Entry 3W99 (X-ray diffraction, 3.00 A resolution); this record covers chains E and F of the 10 polymer chains in the assembly.

[Chain E]
Name: Histone H3.1
From: Homo sapiens
Reference sequence: P68431 (H31_HUMAN); residues 0-135 here correspond to UniProt positions 1-136 (UniProt number = residue number + 1)
Chain sequence (139 residues; numbered -3 to 135; the number before each row is that of its first residue; numbers below 1 keep their minus sign (Gly-3 is residue -3)):
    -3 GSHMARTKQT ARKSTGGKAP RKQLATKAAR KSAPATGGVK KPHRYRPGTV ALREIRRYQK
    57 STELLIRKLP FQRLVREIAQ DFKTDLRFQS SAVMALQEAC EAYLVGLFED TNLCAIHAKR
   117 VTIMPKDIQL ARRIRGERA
Not modelled in the structure: -3 to 36
Sequence notes: expression tag (-3 to -1)
UniProt features mapped onto this chain:
  - modified residue: Arg2 (Asymmetric dimethylarginine), Thr3 (Phosphothreonine), Lys4 (Allysine), Gln5 (5-glutamyl dopamine), Thr6 (Phosphothreonine), Arg8 (Citrulline), Lys9 (N6,N6,N6-trimethyllysine), Ser10 (ADP-ribosylserine), Thr11 (Phosphothreonine), Lys14 (N6-(2-hydroxyisobutyryl)lysine), Arg17 (Asymmetric dimethylarginine), Lys18 (N6-(2-hydroxyisobutyryl)lysine), Lys23 (N6-(2-hydroxyisobutyryl)lysine), Arg26 (Citrulline), Lys27 (N6,N6,N6-trimethyllysine), Ser28 (ADP-ribosylserine), Lys36 (N6,N6,N6-trimethyllysine), Lys37 (N6-methyllysine), Tyr41 (Phosphotyrosine), Lys56 (N6,N6,N6-trimethyllysine) and 8 more in UniProt
  - lipidation: Lys18 (N6-decanoyllysine)
Metal / ion sites: Mn2+ near Asp77 (its only coordinating residue here)

[Chain F]
Name: Histone H4
From: Homo sapiens
Reference sequence: P62805 (H4_HUMAN); residues 16-102 here correspond to UniProt positions 17-103 (UniProt number = residue number + 1)
Chain sequence (105 residues; numbered -2 to 102; the number before each row is that of its first residue; numbers below 1 keep their minus sign (Gly-2 is residue -2)):
    -2 GSHMVDLQAA ANSLVIHMKR HRKVLRDNIQ GITKPAIRRL ARRGGVKRIS GLIYEETRGV
    58 LKVFLENVIR DAVTYTEHAK RKTVTAMDVV YALKRQGRTL YGFGG
Not modelled in the structure: -2 to 18
Sequence notes: expression tag (-2 to 15)
UniProt features mapped onto this chain:
  - DNA-binding region: Lys16 to Lys20
  - modified residue: Lys16 (N6-(2-hydroxyisobutyryl)lysine), Lys20 (N6,N6,N6-trimethyllysine), Lys31 (N6-(2-hydroxyisobutyryl)lysine), Lys44 (N6-(2-hydroxyisobutyryl)lysine), Ser47 (Phosphoserine), Tyr51 (Phosphotyrosine), Lys59 (N6-(2-hydroxyisobutyryl)lysine), Lys77 (N6-(2-hydroxyisobutyryl)lysine), Lys79 (N6-(2-hydroxyisobutyryl)lysine), Thr80 (Phosphothreonine), Tyr88 (Phosphotyrosine), Lys91 (N6-(2-hydroxyisobutyryl)lysine)
  - cross-link (Glycyl lysine isopeptide (Lys-Gly)): Lys20 (interchain with G-Cter in SUMO2), Lys31 (interchain with G-Cter in SUMO2), Lys59 (interchain with G-Cter in SUMO2), Lys79 (interchain with G-Cter in SUMO2), Lys91 (interchain with G-Cter in SUMO2)

[Chain E / chain F interface]
Pairs across the interface (103; chain E residue first):
  Gly44(E) - Lys44(F)
  Ala47(E) - Arg39(F)
  Ala47(E) - Lys44(F)
  Leu48(E) - Lys44(F)
  Glu50(E) - Arg39(F)  salt bridge
  Ile51(E) - Arg39(F)
  Ile51(E) - Gly42(F)
  Ile51(E) - Val43(F)
  Ile51(E) - Lys44(F)
  Tyr54(E) - Arg36(F)
  Tyr54(E) - Arg40(F)  hydrogen bond (backbone-side chain)
  Gln55(E) - Arg40(F)  hydrogen bond (side chain-backbone)
  Ser57(E) - Arg40(F)  hydrogen bond (backbone-side chain)
  Thr58(E) - Arg40(F)
  Glu59(E) - Arg40(F)  hydrogen bond (backbone-side chain)
  Leu61(E) - Ala33(F)
  Leu61(E) - Arg36(F)  hydrogen bond (backbone-side chain)
  Leu61(E) - Leu37(F)
  Leu61(E) - Arg40(F)
  Ile62(E) - Ile29(F)  hydrophobic
  Ile62(E) - Leu37(F)  hydrophobic
  Arg63(E) - Gly28(F)  hydrogen bond (side chain-backbone)
  Arg63(E) - Thr30(F)
  Pro66(E) - Gly28(F)
  Phe67(E) - Leu62(F)  hydrophobic
  Arg69(E) - Leu22(F)
  Arg69(E) - Asn25(F)
  Leu70(E) - Asn25(F)
  Leu70(E) - Ile26(F)  hydrophobic
  Leu70(E) - Ile29(F)  hydrophobic
  Leu70(E) - Leu62(F)  hydrophobic
  Val71(E) - Ile66(F)  hydrophobic
  Arg72(E) - Leu22(F)
  Glu73(E) - Leu22(F)
  Glu73(E) - Arg23(F)  hydrogen bond (side chain-backbone)
  Glu73(E) - Asp24(F)  hydrogen bond (side chain-backbone)
  Glu73(E) - Asn25(F)  hydrogen bond (side chain-backbone)
  Ile74(E) - Glu63(F)
  Gln76(E) - Leu22(F)
  Phe78(E) - Glu63(F)
  Phe78(E) - Arg67(F)
  Lys79(E) - Glu74(F)  salt bridge
  Asp81(E) - Lys79(F)
  Leu82(E) - Val70(F)  hydrophobic
  Leu82(E) - Lys79(F)
  Leu82(E) - Val81(F)  hydrophobic
  Arg83(E) - Lys79(F)  hydrogen bond (backbone-backbone)
  Arg83(E) - Thr80(F)
  Arg83(E) - Val81(F)  hydrogen bond (backbone-backbone)
  Phe84(E) - Val81(F)  hydrophobic
  Gln85(E) - Val81(F)  hydrogen bond (backbone-backbone)
  Gln85(E) - Thr82(F)
  Gln85(E) - Ala83(F)
  Ser87(E) - Ala83(F)
  Ser87(E) - Phe100(F)
  Ala88(E) - Val81(F)
  Ala88(E) - Thr82(F)
  Ala88(E) - Ala83(F)  hydrophobic
  Ala88(E) - Val86(F)
  Met90(E) - Phe100(F)  hydrophobic
  Ala91(E) - Val86(F)  hydrophobic
  Ala91(E) - Phe100(F)
  Leu92(E) - Val65(F)  hydrophobic
  Leu92(E) - Ile66(F)  hydrophobic
  Leu92(E) - Val86(F)  hydrophobic
  Glu94(E) - Phe100(F)
  Ala95(E) - Leu90(F)  hydrophobic
  Cys96(E) - Leu58(F)  hydrophobic
  Cys96(E) - Phe61(F)  hydrophobic
  Cys96(E) - Leu62(F)  hydrophobic
  Glu97(E) - Leu37(F)
  Tyr99(E) - Val57(F)
  Tyr99(E) - Phe61(F)  hydrophobic
  Tyr99(E) - Arg95(F)
  Val101(E) - Leu37(F)
  Val101(E) - Arg40(F)
  Val101(E) - Gly41(F)
  Leu103(E) - Val57(F)  hydrophobic
  Phe104(E) - Ile34(F)
  Phe104(E) - Leu37(F)
  Phe104(E) - Ala38(F)  hydrophobic
  Phe104(E) - Val43(F)
  Phe104(E) - Thr54(F)
  Glu105(E) - Gly41(F)
  Asn108(E) - Gly42(F)
  Asn108(E) - Val43(F)
  Val117(E) - Arg45(F)
  Thr118(E) - Arg45(F)  hydrogen bond
  Thr118(E) - Ile46(F)
  Thr118(E) - Ser47(F)
  Ile119(E) - Val43(F)  hydrophobic
  Ile119(E) - Arg45(F)  hydrogen bond (backbone-backbone)
  Ile119(E) - Ile46(F)  hydrophobic
  Ile119(E) - Ser47(F)  hydrogen bond (backbone-backbone)
  Ile119(E) - Ile50(F)
  Met120(E) - Ser47(F)
  Met120(E) - Ile50(F)
  Pro121(E) - Leu49(F)  hydrophobic
  Pro121(E) - Ile50(F)
  Pro121(E) - Glu53(F)
  Ile124(E) - Ile50(F)  hydrophobic
  Gln125(E) - Glu53(F)
  Arg128(E) - Val57(F)
Also at the interface, not in a pair above, chain E (55 interface residues in all): Ala75, Leu100, Glu133
Also at the interface, not in a pair above, chain F (48 interface residues in all): Arg19, Arg35, Leu97

[Overview]
The interface between chain E and chain F involves 55 residues on one side and 48 on the other; the contacts
include 15 hydrogen bonds and 2 salt bridges. Polar contacts include Glu50(E)-Arg39(F), Lys79(E)-Glu74(F) and
Tyr54(E)-Arg40(F). UniProt lists a DNA-binding region on chain F.
Here chain E is Histone H3.1 and chain F is Histone H4, both from Homo sapiens. Entry 3W99 (Crystal Structure
of Human Nucleosome Core Particle lacking H4 N-terminal region) was determined by X-ray diffraction, deposited
together with 3W97 and 3W98.
